PDB entry 1VQ6 | X-ray diffraction, 2.70 A resolution | chains 0 and A of the 33 polymer chains in the assembly

== Chain 0 ==
Molecule: 23S ribosomal RNA
Organism: Haloarcula marismortui
Sequence (2922 nucleotides; row label = number of the first residue in the row):
     2 UUGGCUACUAUGCCAGCUGGUGGAUUGCUCGGCUCAGGCGCUGAUGAAGG
    52 ACGUGCCAAGCUGCGAUAAGCCAUGGGGAGCCGCACGGAGGCGAAGAACC
   102 AUGGAUUUCCGAAUGAGAAUCUCUCUAACAAUUGCUUCGCGCAAUGAGGA
   152 ACCCCGAGAACUGAAACAUCUCAGUAUCGGGAGGAACAGAAAACGCAAUG
   202 UGAUGUCGUUAGUAACCGCGAGUGAACGCGAUACAGCCCAAACCGAAGCC
   252 CUCACGGGCAAUGUGGUGUCAGGGCUACCUCUCAUCAGCCGACCGUCUCG
   302 ACGAAGUCUCUUGGAACAGAGCGUGAUACAGGGUGACAACCCCGUACUCG
   352 AGACCAGUACGACGUGCGGUAGUGCCAGAGUAGCGGGGGUUGGAUAUCCC
   402 UCGCGAAUAACGCAGGCAUCGACUGCGAAGGCUAAACACAACCUGAGACC
   452 GAUAGUGAACAAGUAGUGUGAACGAACGCUGCAAAGUACCCUCAGAAGGG
   502 AGGCGAAAUAGAGCAUGAAAUCAGUUGGCGAUCGAGCGACAGGGCAUACA
   552 AGGUCCCUCGACGAAUGACCGACGCGCGAGCGUCCAGUAAGACUCACGGG
   602 AAGCCGAUGUUCUGUCGUACGUUUUGAAAAACGAGCCAGGGAGUGUGUCU
   652 GCAUGGCAAGUCUAACCGGAGUAUCCGGGGAGGCACAGGGAAACCGACAU
   702 GGCCGCAGGGCUUUGCCCGAGGGCCGCCGUCUUCAAGGGCGGGGAGCCAU
   752 GUGGACACGACCCGAAUCCGGACGAUCUACGCAUGGACAAGAUGAAGCGU
   802 GCCGAAAGGCACGUGGAAGUCUGUUAGAGUUGGUGUCCUACAAUACCCUC
   852 UCGUGAUCUAUGUGUAGGGGUGAAAGGCCCAUCGAGUCCGGCAACAGCUG
   902 GUUCCAAUCGAAACAUGUCGAAGCAUGACCUCCGCCGAGGUAGUCUGUGA
   952 GGUAGAGCGACCGAUUGGUGUGUCCGCCUCCGAGAGGAGUCGGCACACCU
  1002 GUCAAACUCCAAACUUACAGACGCCGUUUGACGCGGGGAUUCCGGUGCGC
  1052 GGGGUAAGCCUGUGUACCAGGAGGGGAACAACCCAGAGAUAGGUUAAGGU
  1102 CCCCAAGUGUGGAUUAAGUGUAAUCCUCUGAAGGUGGUCUCGAGCCCUAG
  1152 ACAGCCGGGAGGUGAGCUUAGAAGCAGCUACCCUCUAAGAAAAGCGUAAC
  1202 AGCUUACCGGCCGAGGUUUGAGGCGCCCAAAAUGAUCGGGACUCAAAUCC
  1252 ACCACCGAGACCUGUCCGUACCACUCAUACUGGUAAUCGAGUAGAUUGGC
  1302 GCUCUAAUUGGAUGGAAGUAGGGGUGAAAACUCCUAUGGACCGAUUAGUG
  1352 ACGAAAAUCCUGGCCAUAGUAGCAGCGAUAGUCGGGUGAGAACCCCGACG
  1402 GCCUAAUGGAUAAGGGUUCCUCAGCACUGCUGAUCAGCUGAGGGUUAGCC
  1452 GGUCCUAAGUCAUACCGCAACUCGACUAUGACGAAAUGGGAAACGGGUUA
  1502 AUAUUCCCGUGCCACUAUGCAGUGAAAGUUGACGCCCUGGGGUCGAUCAC
  1552 GCUGGGCAUUCGCCCAGUCGAACCGUCCAACUCCGUGGAAGCCGUAAUGG
  1602 CAGGAAGCGGACGAACGGCGGCAUAGGGAAACGUGAUUCAACCUGGGGCC
  1652 CAUGAAAAGACGAGCAUAGUGUCCGUACCGAGAACCGACACAGGUGUCCA
  1702 UGGCGGCGAAAGCCAAGGCCUGUCGGGAGCAACCAACGUUAGGGAAUUCG
  1752 GCAAGUUAGUCCCGUACCUUCGGAAGAAGGGAUGCCUGCUCCGGAACGGA
  1802 GCAGGUCGCAGUGACUCGGAAGCUCGGACUGUCUAGUAACAACAUAGGUG
  1852 ACCGCAAAUCCGCAAGGACUCGUACGGUCACUGAAUCCUGCCCAGUGCAG
  1902 GUAUCUGAACACCUCGUACAAGAGGACGAAGGACCUGUCAACGGCGGGGG
  1952 UAACUAUGACCCUCUUAAGGUAGCGUAGUACCUUGCCGCAUCAGUAGCGG
  2002 CUUGCAUGAAUGGAUUAACCAGAGCUUCACUGUCCCAACGUUGGGCCCGG
  2052 UGAACUGUACAUUCCAGUGCGGAGUCUGGAGACACCCAGGGGGAAGCGAA
  2102 GACCCUAUGGAGCUUUACUGCAGGCUGUCGCUGAGACGUGGUCGCCGAUG
  2152 UGCAGCAUAGGUAGGAGACACUACACAGGUACCCGCGCUAGCGGGCCACC
  2202 GAGUCAACAGUGAAAUACUACCCGUCGGUGACUGCGACUCUCACUCCGGG
  2252 AGGAGGACACCGAUAGCCGGGCAGUUUGACUGGGGCGGUACGCGCUCGAA
  2302 AAGAUAUCGAGCGCGCCCUAUGGCUAUCUCAGCCGGGACAGAGACCCGGC
  2352 GAAGAGUGCAAGAGCAAAAGAUAGCUUGACAGUGUUCUUCCCAACGAGGA
  2402 ACGCUGACGCGAAAGCGUGGUCUAGCGAACCAAUUAGCCUGCUUGAUGCG
  2452 GGCAAUUGAUGACAGAAAAGCUACCCUAGGGAUAACAGAGUCGUCACUCG
  2502 CAAGAGCACAUAUCGACCGAGUGGCUUGCUACCUCGAUGUCGGUUCCCUC
  2552 CAUCCUGCCCGUGCAGAAGCGGGCAAGGGUGAGGUUGUUCGCCUAUUAAA
  2602 GGAGGUCGUGAGCUGGGUUUAGACCGUCGUGAGACAGGUCGGCUGCUAUC
  2652 UACUGGGUGUGUAAUGGUGUCUGACAAGAACGACCGUAUAGUACGAGAGG
  2702 AACUACGGUUGGUGGCCACUGGUGUACCGGUUGUUCGAGAGAGCACGUGC
  2752 CGGGUAGCCACGCCACACGGGGUAAGAGCUGAACGCAUCUAAGCUCGAAA
  2802 CCCACUUGGAAAAGAGACACCGCCGAGGUCCCGCGUACAAGACGCGGUCG
  2852 AUAGACUCGGGGUGUGCGCGUCGAGGUAACGAGACGUUAAGCCCACGAGC
  2902 ACUAACAGACCAAAGCCAUCAU
Disordered / not traced: 2-9, 126-127, 715, 971-998, 1560, 1952-1963, 2137-2236, 2339-2343, 2665-2666, 2915-2923
Modified / non-standard residues: 1MA (6-hydro-1-methyladenosine-5'-monophosphate) at position 628, OMU (o2'-methyluridine 5'-monophosphate) at position 2587, OMG (o2'-methylguanosine-5'-monophosphate) at position 2588, UR3 (3-methyluridine-5'-monophoshate) at position 2619, PSU (pseudouridine-5'-monophosphate) at position 2621
Ion coordination: Mg2+ site 1 near G28 (its only coordinating residue here); Na+ site 1: C40, G41, A442, C443; Na+ site 2: G56, A59, G61; Na+ site 3: G66, U107, U108; Mg2+ site 2 near U115 (its only coordinating residue here); Na+ site 4: C141, G142; Na+ site 5 near U146 (its only coordinating residue here); Mg2+ site 3: C162, U2276; K+ site 1: C162, U163, U172; Mg2+ site 4: A165, A167, C168; Na+ site 6: A165, A166, A167; Mg2+ site 5: A166, G219; 69 more Na+ sites not listed; 91 more Mg2+ sites not listed; 1 more K+ sites not listed

== Chain A ==
Molecule: 50S ribosomal protein L2P
Organism: Haloarcula marismortui
UniProt: P20276 (RL2_HALMA); residue numbers follow UniProt; this construct covers 0-239
Sequence (240 residues; numbered 0 to 239; the number before each row is that of its first residue; numbering starts at 0):
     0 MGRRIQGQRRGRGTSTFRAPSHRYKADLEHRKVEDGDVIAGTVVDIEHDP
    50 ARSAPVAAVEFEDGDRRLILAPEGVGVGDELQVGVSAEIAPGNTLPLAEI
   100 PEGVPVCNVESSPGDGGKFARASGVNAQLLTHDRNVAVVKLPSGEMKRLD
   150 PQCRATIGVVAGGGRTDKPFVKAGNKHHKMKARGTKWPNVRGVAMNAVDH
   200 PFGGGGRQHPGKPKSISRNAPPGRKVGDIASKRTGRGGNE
Disordered / not traced: 0, 238-239
Ion coordination: Mg2+ site 1: Asp26 (shared with G1873(0) of chain 0); Mg2+ site 2: Asn188 (shared with A1845(0), U1846(0), G1884(0) of chain 0); Na+: Phe201, Gly202, Gly203, His208 (shared with A2633(0) of chain 0); Mg2+ site 3: Gln207 (shared with U1883(0), U2012(0) of chain 0)

== Interface between chain 0 and chain A ==
Pairs across the interface - 260 pairs, chain 0 then chain A:
  C781(0) with Thr15(A), hydrogen bond to the sugar
  G782(0) with Ser14(A), hydrogen bond to the sugar; Thr15(A), hydrogen bond to the sugar
  C783(0) with Ser14(A), sugar contact; His21(A), hydrogen bond to the phosphate; Lys180(A), salt bridge to the phosphate
  A784(0) with His21(A), salt bridge to the phosphate; Arg22(A), salt bridge to the phosphate
  G820(0) with Lys171(A), salt bridge to the phosphate; Ala172(A), hydrogen bond to the base; Gly173(A), hydrogen bond to the base
  A857(0) with Ala172(A), base contact; Gly173(A), phosphate contact; His176(A), sugar contact; His177(A), salt bridge to the phosphate; Trp186(A), base contact
  U866(0) with Arg11(A), hydrogen bond to the phosphate; Thr13(A), sugar contact
  A867(0) with Arg11(A), salt bridge to the phosphate
  G870(0) with Arg3(A), salt bridge to the phosphate
  G871(0) with Arg2(A), hydrogen bond to the base; Arg3(A), salt bridge to the phosphate; Arg8(A), salt bridge to the phosphate; Arg11(A), phosphate contact
  U872(0) with Arg2(A), hydrogen bond to the base; Arg8(A), hydrogen bond to the base; Thr13(A), hydrogen bond to the phosphate; Phe16(A), phosphate contact
  G873(0) with Arg2(A), base contact; Arg8(A), hydrogen bond to the base; Thr15(A), phosphate contact; Lys185(A), salt bridge to the phosphate; Asp198(A), hydrogen bond to the base
  A874(0) with Lys185(A), salt bridge to the phosphate; Pro187(A), sugar contact; Val189(A), sugar contact
  A875(0) with Val189(A), sugar contact; Ala193(A), hydrogen bond to the sugar; Met194(A), base contact; Asp198(A), base contact
  G877(0) with Asn195(A), hydrogen bond to the sugar; Val197(A), base contact
  G878(0) with Arg2(A), hydrogen bond to the base
  C879(0) with Arg2(A), base contact
  A886(0) with Gly1(A), hydrogen bond to the base; Arg2(A), base contact
  G1460(0) with Arg17(A), salt bridge to the phosphate
  C1652(0) with Ser52(A), phosphate contact; Arg164(A), hydrogen bond to the base; Thr165(A), base contact; Lys167(A), hydrogen bond to the base; Phe169(A), stacking on the base; Lys178(A), hydrogen bond to the base
  A1653(0) with His47(A), salt bridge to the phosphate; Ser52(A), hydrogen bond to the phosphate; His177(A), stacking on the base; Lys178(A), sugar contact
  U1654(0) with Lys24(A), hydrogen bond to the sugar; His47(A), stacking on the base; Pro49(A), phosphate contact
  C1844(0) with Val189(A), phosphate contact; Arg190(A), salt bridge to the phosphate; Gln207(A), hydrogen bond to the phosphate
  A1845(0) with Pro187(A), phosphate contact; Asn188(A), phosphate contact; Val189(A), phosphate contact; Arg190(A), salt bridge to the phosphate
  U1846(0) with Ala172(A), hydrogen bond to the sugar; Trp186(A), sugar contact; Pro187(A), phosphate contact; Asn188(A), hydrogen bond to the phosphate
  A1847(0) with Phe169(A), hydrogen bond to the phosphate; Val170(A), hydrogen bond to the sugar; Lys175(A), salt bridge to the phosphate; Trp186(A), hydrogen bond to the phosphate
  G1848(0) with Pro168(A), phosphate contact; Phe169(A), hydrogen bond to the phosphate
  U1850(0) with Arg235(A), hydrogen bond to the phosphate
  G1851(0) with Gly226(A), base contact; Asp227(A), hydrogen bond to the base; Thr233(A), sugar contact; Gly234(A), sugar contact; Arg235(A), salt bridge to the phosphate
  A1852(0) with Asp227(A), sugar contact; Ile228(A), hydrogen bond to the sugar; Ser230(A), phosphate contact; Lys231(A), phosphate contact; Arg232(A), sugar contact
  C1853(0) with Arg217(A), hydrogen bond to the sugar; Ile228(A), sugar contact; Ala229(A), sugar contact; Ser230(A), phosphate contact; Lys231(A), salt bridge to the phosphate
  C1854(0) with Lys231(A), salt bridge to the phosphate
  G1855(0) with Phe118(A), base contact; Leu140(A), base contact; Pro141(A), base contact; Ser142(A), hydrogen bond to the base; Glu144(A), hydrogen bond to the sugar; Lys146(A), hydrogen bond to the phosphate
  C1856(0) with Lys117(A), sugar contact; Lys146(A), salt bridge to the phosphate
  A1857(0) with Ser110(A), hydrogen bond to the phosphate; Lys117(A), salt bridge to the phosphate
  A1859(0) with Arg217(A), phosphate contact
  U1860(0) with Arg9(A), hydrogen bond to the base; Arg217(A), salt bridge to the phosphate; Lys224(A), salt bridge to the phosphate; Ile228(A), sugar contact
  C1861(0) with Gly6(A), hydrogen bond to the sugar; Gln7(A), hydrogen bond to the sugar; Gly10(A), hydrogen bond to the sugar; Pro221(A), phosphate contact; Lys224(A), phosphate contact
  C1862(0) with Arg3(A), hydrogen bond to the phosphate; Gln7(A), hydrogen bond to the phosphate; Gly10(A), sugar contact; Arg11(A), hydrogen bond to the sugar; Pro221(A), phosphate contact
  G1863(0) with Arg3(A), salt bridge to the phosphate
  G1868(0) with Gly10(A), hydrogen bond to the base
  A1869(0) with Arg9(A), base contact; Gly10(A), sugar contact; Gly12(A), sugar contact; Arg17(A), phosphate contact
  C1870(0) with Arg9(A), sugar contact; Phe16(A), sugar contact; Arg17(A), phosphate contact; Ala18(A), hydrogen bond to the phosphate; Gly183(A), phosphate contact
  U1871(0) with Ala18(A), sugar contact; Arg182(A), phosphate contact; Gly183(A), hydrogen bond to the phosphate
  C1872(0) with Ser20(A), hydrogen bond to the phosphate; Tyr23(A), base contact; Lys24(A), base contact; Ala25(A), hydrogen bond to the base; Asp26(A), hydrogen bond to the base; Ala50(A), sugar contact
  G1873(0) with Asp26(A), phosphate contact; Leu27(A), phosphate contact; Ala50(A), sugar contact; Arg51(A), phosphate contact; Arg120(A), salt bridge to the phosphate
  U1874(0) with Arg51(A), salt bridge to the phosphate; Lys117(A), hydrogen bond to the sugar; Phe118(A), sugar contact; Ala119(A), hydrogen bond to the sugar; Arg120(A), salt bridge to the phosphate; Ala121(A), phosphate contact
  A1875(0) with Phe118(A), phosphate contact; Ala119(A), hydrogen bond to the phosphate; Arg120(A), hydrogen bond to the phosphate; Ala121(A), hydrogen bond to the phosphate; Val124(A), phosphate contact; Pro141(A), sugar contact; Ser142(A), hydrogen bond to the sugar
  C1876(0) with Ala121(A), sugar contact; Ser122(A), hydrogen bond to the sugar; Gly123(A), hydrogen bond to the base; Val124(A), base contact; Pro141(A), phosphate contact; Gly162(A), base contact; Gly163(A), hydrogen bond to the base; Arg164(A), hydrogen bond to the phosphate; Thr165(A), hydrogen bond to the sugar
  G1877(0) with Arg164(A), salt bridge to the phosphate; Lys178(A), salt bridge to the phosphate
  G1878(0) with Arg182(A), salt bridge to the phosphate
  U1879(0) with Arg9(A), hydrogen bond to the phosphate; Gly183(A), phosphate contact; Thr184(A), hydrogen bond to the phosphate
  C1880(0) with Gly6(A), phosphate contact; Arg9(A), salt bridge to the phosphate; Val225(A), sugar contact; Gly226(A), hydrogen bond to the sugar
  A1881(0) with His199(A), salt bridge to the phosphate; Phe201(A), phosphate contact; Lys213(A), sugar contact; Val225(A), phosphate contact; Gly226(A), sugar contact
  C1882(0) with Arg190(A), phosphate contact; Gly191(A), hydrogen bond to the phosphate; Val192(A), hydrogen bond to the phosphate; Phe201(A), phosphate contact; Lys213(A), sugar contact
  U1883(0) with Arg190(A), salt bridge to the phosphate
  G1884(0) with Arg190(A), base contact
  G1898(0) with Pro212(A), sugar contact; Ser214(A), hydrogen bond to the sugar
  C1899(0) with Ser214(A), sugar contact; Ile215(A), sugar contact; Ser216(A), sugar contact; Ala229(A), sugar contact; Ser230(A), hydrogen bond to the sugar
  A1900(0) with Ser216(A), phosphate contact; Arg217(A), hydrogen bond to the phosphate; Ala229(A), sugar contact; Ser230(A), sugar contact; Lys231(A), sugar contact
  G1938(0) with Lys231(A), hydrogen bond to the base
  U1939(0) with Arg232(A), hydrogen bond to the phosphate; Thr233(A), hydrogen bond to the sugar; Gly236(A), phosphate contact; Gly237(A), phosphate contact
  C1940(0) with Thr233(A), sugar contact; Gly234(A), phosphate contact; Gly236(A), hydrogen bond to the phosphate
  A1941(0) with Gly234(A), sugar contact; Arg235(A), hydrogen bond to the phosphate; Gly236(A), phosphate contact
  A1942(0) with Pro212(A), base contact; Lys213(A), salt bridge to the phosphate; Asp227(A), sugar contact; Thr233(A), hydrogen bond to the sugar; Gly234(A), hydrogen bond to the phosphate
  C1943(0) with Pro209(A), sugar contact; Lys211(A), sugar contact; Pro212(A), sugar contact
  G1944(0) with His208(A), salt bridge to the phosphate; Pro209(A), phosphate contact
  U2012(0) with Gln207(A), sugar contact
  C2114(0) with Gly1(A), hydrogen bond to the phosphate; Ala196(A), sugar contact; Val197(A), phosphate contact
  U2115(0) with Ala196(A), phosphate contact
  U2116(0) with Lys211(A), salt bridge to the phosphate
  A2123(0) with Pro220(A), base contact
  G2124(0) with Asn218(A), hydrogen bond to the base; Pro221(A), sugar contact
  G2125(0) with Asn218(A), hydrogen bond to the sugar
  C2126(0) with Asn218(A), sugar contact
  C2248(0) with Ser111(A), hydrogen bond to the sugar; Pro112(A), hydrogen bond to the sugar
  G2249(0) with Gly113(A), sugar contact
  G2250(0) with Lys31(A), salt bridge to the phosphate; Glu33(A), base contact
  G2254(0) with Asp149(A), sugar contact
  G2270(0) with Arg223(A), hydrogen bond to the phosphate
  G2271(0) with Arg223(A), salt bridge to the phosphate
  G2272(0) with Pro220(A), base contact; Pro221(A), sugar contact; Gly222(A), sugar contact; Arg223(A), salt bridge to the phosphate
  C2273(0) with Gly1(A), hydrogen bond to the phosphate
  C2625(0) with Gly205(A), phosphate contact; Gln207(A), phosphate contact
  C2626(0) with Arg206(A), phosphate contact
  C2629(0) with Arg206(A), base contact
  G2630(0) with Arg206(A), hydrogen bond to the base; His208(A), hydrogen bond to the base
  G2632(0) with His208(A), phosphate contact; Gly210(A), sugar contact
  A2633(0) with Gly202(A), phosphate contact; Gly203(A), phosphate contact; Gly204(A), hydrogen bond to the phosphate
  G2634(0) with Gly203(A), phosphate contact; Gly204(A), hydrogen bond to the phosphate; Gly205(A), hydrogen bond to the base; Arg206(A), base contact
Other interface residues (no listed pair), chain 0 (100 interface residues in all): U858, G865, A876, A1459, C1651, G1655, A1843, U2117, A2255, U2631
Other interface residues (no listed pair), chain A (123 interface residues in all): Gln5, Asp114, Ala181, Pro200

== Overview ==
The interface between chain 0 and chain A involves 100 residues on one side and 123 on the other, with 88
hydrogen bonds, 39 salt bridges and 3 aromatic stacking contacts. Among the polar pairs are G820(0)-Ala172(A),
G820(0)-Gly173(A) and G871(0)-Arg2(A).
Chain 0 is 23S ribosomal RNA and chain A is 50S ribosomal protein L2P, both from Haloarcula marismortui; the
structure, The structure of c-hpmn and CCA-PHE-CAP-BIO bound to the large ribosomal subunit of haloarcula
marismortui, was determined by X-ray diffraction together with 1VQ7 and 1VQN from the same study.
